Entry 1UCK (X-ray diffraction, 1.80 A resolution); this record covers chain A.

[Chain A]
Protein: Guanyl-specific ribonuclease Sa
From: Streptomyces aureofaciens
Notes: EC 3.1.27.3
Reference sequence: P05798 (RNSA_STRAU); residue numbers follow UniProt; this construct covers 1-96
Chain sequence (96 residues; each row starts with the number of its first residue):
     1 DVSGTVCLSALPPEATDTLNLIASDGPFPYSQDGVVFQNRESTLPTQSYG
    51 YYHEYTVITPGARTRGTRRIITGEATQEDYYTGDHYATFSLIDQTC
Disulfides: Cys-7/Cys-96
Sequence notes: engineered mutation Thr-43 (Val in P05798)
Curated features (UniProtKB/Swiss-Prot):
  - active site: Glu-54 (Proton acceptor), His-85 (Proton donor)
  - mutagenesis: Asn-39 (N39A/D/S: Decreases protein stability)

[Overview]
From UniProt: active-site residues Glu-54 and His-85 and one mutagenesis site.
Chain A is Guanyl-specific ribonuclease Sa (Streptomyces aureofaciens); the structure, Mutants of RNase Sa,
was determined by X-ray diffraction together with 1UCI, 1UCJ and 1UCL from the same study.
